7VGZ - chains B and C of the 5 polymer chains in the assembly; structure by electron microscopy, 3.30 A resolution.

Chain B:
Molecule: Melatonin receptor type 1A
From: Homo sapiens
Reference sequence: P48039 (MTR1A_HUMAN); numbering as in UniProt (aligned over 1-350)
Amino-acid sequence (350 residues; numbered 1 to 350; the number before each row is that of its first residue):
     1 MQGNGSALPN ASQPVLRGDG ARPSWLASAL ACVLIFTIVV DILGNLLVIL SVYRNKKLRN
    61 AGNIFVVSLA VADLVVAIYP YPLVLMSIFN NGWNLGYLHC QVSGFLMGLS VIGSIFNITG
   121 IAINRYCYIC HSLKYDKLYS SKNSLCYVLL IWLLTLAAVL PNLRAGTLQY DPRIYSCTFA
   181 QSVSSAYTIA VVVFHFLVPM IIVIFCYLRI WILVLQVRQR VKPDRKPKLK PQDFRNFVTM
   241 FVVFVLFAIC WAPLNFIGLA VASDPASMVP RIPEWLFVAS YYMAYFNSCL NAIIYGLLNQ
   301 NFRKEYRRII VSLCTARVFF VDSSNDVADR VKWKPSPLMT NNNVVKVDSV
Disordered / not traced: 1-22, 224-229, 314-350
Curated features (UniProtKB/Swiss-Prot):
  - binding site (melatonin): Asn162, Gln181
  - glycosylation (N-linked (GlcNAc...) asparagine): Asn4, Asn10
  - natural variant: Arg54 (R54W: Exhibits significantly reduced B(max) and slightly enhanced affinity), Ala157 (A157V: Similar binding characteristics compared to wild-type)
Disulfide bonds: Cys100-Cys177
Ligand contacts: Ramelteon (JEV; N-{2-[(8S)-1,6,7,8-tetrahydro-2H-indeno[5,4-b]furan-8-yl]ethyl}propanamide): Gly104, Met107, Gly108, Val111, Ile112, Asn162, Thr178, Phe179, Gln181, Tyr187, Thr188, Val191, Val192, His195, Leu254, Asn255, Gly258, Tyr281
Reported in the primary citation:
  - contacts within the chain: Asn162-Tyr187
  - binding site for Ramelteon: His195
  - specificity-determining residues: Tyr282
  - mutagenesis - N162A: decreased signaling (citing earlier work)
  - mutagenesis - H195A: decreased expression (citing earlier work)
  - specificity-determining residues: Phe194 (from molecular simulation)

Chain C:
Molecule: Guanine nucleotide-binding protein G(i) subunit alpha-1
From: Homo sapiens
Reference sequence: P63096 (GNAI1_HUMAN); residue numbers follow UniProt; this construct covers 2-354
Amino-acid sequence (353 residues; numbered 2 to 354; the number before each row is that of its first residue):
     2 GCTLSAEDKA AVERSKMIDR NLREDGEKAA REVKLLLLGA GESGKSTIVK QMKIIHEAGY
    62 SEEECKQYKA VVYSNTIQSI IAIIRAMGRL KIDFGDSARA DDARQLFVLA GAAEEGFMTA
   122 ELAGVIKRLW KDSGVQACFN RSREYQLNDS AAYYLNDLDR IAQPNYIPTQ QDVLRTRVKT
   182 TGIVETHFTF KDLHFKMFDV GGQRSERKKW IHCFEGVTAI IFCVALSDYD LVLAEDEEMN
   242 RMHESMKLFD SICNNKWFTD TSIILFLNKK DLFEEKIKKS PLTICYPEYA GSNTYEEAAA
   302 YIQCQFEDLN KRKDTKEIYT HFTCATDTKN VQFVFDAVTD VIIKNNLKDC GLF
Disordered / not traced: 2-3, 56-181, 234-240
Curated features (UniProtKB/Swiss-Prot):
  - region: Lys35 to Thr48 (G1 motif), Asp173 to Thr181 (G2 motif), Phe196 to Arg205 (G3 motif), Ile265 to Asp272 (G4 motif), Thr324 to Thr329 (G5 motif)
  - binding site (GTP): Glu43 to Thr48, Ser151, Leu175 to Thr181, Asp200 to Gln204, Asn269 to Asp272, Ala326
  - binding site (Mg(2+)): Ser47, Thr181
  - modified residue: Arg178 (ADP-ribosylarginine), Gln204 (Deamidated glutamine), Cys351 (ADP-ribosylcysteine)
  - lipidation: Gly2 (N-myristoyl glycine), Cys3 (S-palmitoyl cysteine)
  - natural variant: Gly40 (G40C: In NEDHISB; G40R: In NEDHISB), Gly45 (G45D: In NEDHISB), Thr48 (T48I: In NEDHISB; T48K: In NEDHISB), Gln52 (Q52P: In NEDHISB), Ser75 (deletion: In NEDHISB; uncertain significance), Gln172 (deletion: In NEDHISB), Asp173 (D173V: In NEDHISB), Glu186 to Phe189 (deletion: In NEDHISB; uncertain significance), Cys224 (C224Y: In NEDHISB), Lys270 (K270N: In NEDHISB; K270R: In NEDHISB), Asp272 (D272G: In NEDHISB), Ala326 (A326P: In NEDHISB), 1 further natural variant entry in UniProt
  - mutagenesis: Gly42 (G42R: Abolishes switch to an activated conformation and dissociation from beta and gamma subunits upon GTP binding. Abolishes interaction with RGS family members), Glu116 (E116L: Enhances interaction (inactive GDP-bound) with RGS14), Gln147 (Q147L: Enhances interaction (inactive GDP-bound) with RGS14), Glu245 (E245L: Enhances interaction (inactive GDP-bound) with RGS14)

Interface between chain B and chain C:
Contacting residue pairs - 30 pairs, chain B then chain C:
  Arg125(B) with Cys351(C), hydrogen bond (side chain-backbone); Leu353(C)
  Tyr128(B) with Asn347(C); Asp350(C); Cys351(C), hydrophobic
  Ile129(B) with Ile344(C); Asn347(C); Leu348(C); Cys351(C), hydrophobic
  Ser132(B) with Arg32(C), hydrogen bond (backbone-side chain)
  Tyr135(B) with Arg32(C)
  Tyr207(B) with Leu353(C), hydrophobic
  Ile210(B) with Leu353(C), hydrophobic
  Val214(B) with Ile344(C), hydrophobic; Leu348(C), hydrophobic
  Val217(B) with Thr340(C); Asp341(C); Ile344(C), hydrophobic
  Arg218(B) with Glu318(C), salt bridge; Asp341(C), salt bridge
  Arg220(B) with Asp337(C)
  Val221(B) with Tyr320(C), hydrophobic; Asp337(C)
  Lys222(B) with Glu318(C), salt bridge; Tyr320(C)
  Met240(B) with Leu353(C)
  Asn299(B) with Gly352(C)
  Asn301(B) with Lys349(C), hydrogen bond (side chain-backbone); Asp350(C), hydrogen bond (side chain-backbone); Gly352(C)
Interface residues without a listed pair, chain B (22 interface residues in all): Asp136, Leu213, Thr239, Phe244, Leu298, Gln300
Interface residues without a listed pair, chain C (18 interface residues in all): Glu28, Phe334, Ala338, Phe354
From the paper, about this interface:
  - pairs named by the authors: Val221(B)-Tyr320(C) (hydrophobic contact), Val221(B)-Phe334(C) (hydrophobic contact)
  - interface residues, chain B: Val221(B)
  - interface residues, chain C: Glu318(C), Thr340(C), Ile344(C), Leu348(C), Cys351(C), Leu353(C)

Summary:
22 residues of chain B face 18 of chain C across their interface, with 4 hydrogen bonds and 3 salt bridges.
Among the polar pairs are Arg218(B)-Glu318(C), Arg218(B)-Asp341(C) and Lys222(B)-Glu318(C). The authors report
hydrophobic contacts between Val221(B) and Tyr320(C) and Val221(B) and Phe334(C). The paper reports a binding
site for Ramelteon at His195(B); N162A of chain B reduces signaling.
Here chain B is Melatonin receptor type 1A and chain C is Guanine nucleotide-binding protein G(i) subunit
alpha-1, both from Homo sapiens. Entry 7VGZ (MT1-remalteon-Gi complex) was determined by electron microscopy
together with 7VGY and 7VH0 from the same study.
